Entry 8WHX (electron microscopy, 2.80 A resolution); this record covers chains E and A of the 50 polymer chains in the assembly.

== Chain E ==
Name: 50S ribosomal protein L2
From: Mycolicibacterium smegmatis MC2 155
UniProt: A0QSD4 (RL2_MYCS2); numbering as in UniProt (aligned over 1-278)
Amino-acid sequence (278 residues; numbered 1 to 278; the number before each row is that of its first residue):
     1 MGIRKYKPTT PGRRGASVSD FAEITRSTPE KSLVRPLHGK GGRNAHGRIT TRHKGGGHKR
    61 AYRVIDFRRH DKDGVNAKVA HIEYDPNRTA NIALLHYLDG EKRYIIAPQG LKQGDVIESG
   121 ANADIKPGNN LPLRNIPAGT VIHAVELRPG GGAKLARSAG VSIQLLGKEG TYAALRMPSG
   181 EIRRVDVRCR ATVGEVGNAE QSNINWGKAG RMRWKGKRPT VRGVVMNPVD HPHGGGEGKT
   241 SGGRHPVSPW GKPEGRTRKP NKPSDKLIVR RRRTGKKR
Not modelled in the structure: 1, 277-278

== Chain A ==
Molecule: 23S rRNA
From: Mycolicibacterium smegmatis MC2 155
Sequence (3119 nucleotides; row label = number of the first residue in the row):
     2 AAGUGUUUAA GGGCGCAUGG UGGAUGCCUU GGCACUGGGA GCCGAUGAAG GACGUAGGAG
    62 GCUGCGAUAA GCCUCGGGGA GCUGUCAACC GAGCGUUGAU CCGAGGAUGU CCGAAUGGGG
   122 AAACCCGGCA CGAGUGAUGU CGUGUCACCA GGCGCUGAAU AUAUAGGCGU CUGGGGGGAA
   182 CGCGGGGAAG UGAAACAUCU CAGUACCCGU AGGAAGAGAA AACAAAAUGU GAUUCCGUGA
   242 GUAGUGGCGA GCGAAAGCGG AGGAUGGCUA AACCGUAUGC AUGUGAUACC GGGUAGGGGU
   302 UGUGUGUGCG GGGUUGUGGG ACCUAUCUUU CCGGCUCUAC CUGGCUGGAG GGCAGUGAGA
   362 AAAUGUUGUG GUUAGCGGAA AUGGCUUGGG AUGGCCUGCC GUAGACGGUG AGAGCCCGGU
   422 ACGUGAAAAC CCGACGUCUG UCUUGAUGGU GUUCCCGAGU AGCAGCGGGC CCGUGGAAUC
   482 UGCUGUGAAU CUGCCGGGAC CACCCGGUAA GCCUGAAUAC UUCCCAGUGA CCGAUAGCGG
   542 AUUAGUACCG UGAGGGAAUG GUGAAAAGUA CCCCGGGAGG GGAGUGAAAG AGUACCUGAA
   602 ACCGUGCGCU UACAAUCCGU CAGAGCCCUC GACGUGUCGU GGGGUGAUGG CGUGCCUUUU
   662 GAAGAAUGAG CCUGCGAGUC AGGGACAUGU CGCGAGGUUA ACCCGGGUGG GGUAGCCGCA
   722 GCGAAAGCGA GUCUGAAUAG GGCGUAUCCA CACAAGAGUG UGUGGUGUAG UGGUGUGUUC
   782 UGGACCCGAA GCGGAGUGAU CUACCCAUGG CCAGGGUGAA GCGCGGGUAA GACCGCGUGG
   842 AGGCCCGAAC CCACUUAGGU UGAAGACUGA GGGGAUGAGC UGUGGGUAGG GGUGAAAGGC
   902 CAAUCAAACU CCGUGAUAGC UGGUUCUCCC CGAAAUGCAU UUAGGUGCAG CGUCGCAUGU
   962 UUCUUGCCGG AGGUAGAGCU ACUGGAUGGC CGAUGGGCCC CACAGGGUUA CUGACGUCAG
  1022 CCAAACUCCG AAUGCCGGUA AGUCCAAGAG UGCGGCAGUG AGACGGCGGG GGAUAAGCUC
  1082 CGUGCGUCGA GAGGGAAACA GCCCAGAUCG CCGGCUAAGG CCCCUAAGCG UGUGCUAAGU
  1142 GGAAAAGGAU GUGCAGUCGC GAAGACAACC AGGAGGUUGG CUUAGAAGCA GCCACCCUUG
  1202 AAAGAGUGCG UAAUAGCUCA CUGGUCAAGU GAUUGUGCGC CGAUAAUGUA GCGGGGCUCA
  1262 AGCACACCGC CGAAGCCGCG GCAGCCAACG UGUUGGCUGG GUAGGGGAGC GUCCUGCAUC
  1322 CGGUGAAGCC GCCGAGUGAU CGAGUGGUGG AGGGUGUGGG AGUGAGAAUG CAGGCAUGAG
  1382 UAGCGAUUAG GCAAGUGAGA ACCUUGCCCG CCGAAAGACC AAGGGUUCCU GGGCCAGGCC
  1442 AGUCCGCCCA GGGUGAGUCG GGACCUAAGG CGAGGCCGAC AGGCGUAGUC GAUGGACAAC
  1502 GGGUUGAUAU UCCCGUACCC GUGUAUGUGC GUCCAUGAUG AAUCAGCGGU ACUAACCAUC
  1562 CAAAACCACC GUGACCGCAC CUUUCGGGGU GUGGCGUUGG UGGGGCUGCA UGGGACCUUC
  1622 GUUGGUAGUA GUCAAGCGAU GGGGUGACGC AGGAAGGUAG CCGUACCGGU CAGUGGUAAU
  1682 ACCGGGGUAA GCCUGUAGGG AGUCAGAUAG GUAAAUCCGU CUGGCAUAUA UCCUGAGAGG
  1742 UGAUGCAUAG CCGAGUGAGG CGAAUUCGGU GAUCCUAUGC UGCCGAGAAA AGCCUCUAGC
  1802 GAGGACAUAC ACGGCCCGUA CCCCAAACCA ACACAGGUGG UCAGGUAGAG AAUACUAAGG
  1862 CGUACGAGUG AACUAUGGUU AAGGAACUCG GCAAAAUGCC CCCGUAACUU CGGGAGAAGG
  1922 GGGACCCACA UGGCGUGUAA GCCUUUACGG CCCAAGCGUG AGUGGGUGGC ACAAACCAGU
  1982 GAGAAGCGAC UGUUUACUAA AAACACAGGU CCGUGCGAAG UCGCAAGACG AUGUAUACGG
  2042 ACUGACGCCU GCCCGGUGCU GGAAGGUUAA GAGGACCCGU UAACUCCCUU UGGGGGUGAA
  2102 GCGGAGAAUU UAAGCCCCAG UAAACGGCGG UGGUAACUAU AACCAUCCUA AGGUAGCGAA
  2162 AUUCCUUGUC GGGUAAGUUC CGACCUGCAC GAAUGGCGUA ACGACUUCUC AACUGUCUCA
  2222 ACCAUAGACU CGGCGAAAUU GCACUACGAG UAAAGAUGCU CGUUACGCGC GGCAGGACGA
  2282 AAAGACCCCG GGACCUUCAC UACAACUUGG UAUUGGUGCU CGAUACGGUU UGUGUAGGAU
  2342 AGGUGGGAGA CUGUGAAGCU CACACGCCAG UGUGGGUGGA GUCGUUGUUG AAAUACCACU
  2402 CUGAUCGUAU UGGGCCUCUA ACCUCGGACC GUAUAUCCGG UUCAGGGACA GUGCCUGGUG
  2462 GGUAGUUUAA CUGGGGCGGU UGCCUCCUAA AAUGUAACGG AGGCGCCCAA AGGUUCCCUC
  2522 AACCUGGACG GCAAUCAGGU GUUGAGUGUA AGUGCACAAG GGAGCUUGAC UGCGAGACGG
  2582 ACAUGUCGAG CAGGGACGAA AGUCGGGACU AGUGAUCCGG CACCUCUGAG UGGAAGGGGU
  2642 GUCGCUCAAC GGAUAAAAGG UACCCCGGGG AUAACAGGCU GAUCUUCCCC AAGAGUCCAU
  2702 AUCGACGGGA UGGUUUGGCA CCUCGAUGUC GGCUCGUCGC AUCCUGGGGC UGGAGCAGGU
  2762 CCCAAGGGUU GGGCUGUUCG CCCAUUAAAG CGGCACGCGA GCUGGGUUUA GAACGUCGUG
  2822 AGACAGUUCG GUCUCUAUCC GCCGCGCGCG UCAGAAGCUU GAGGAAACCU GUCCCUAGUA
  2882 CGAGAGGACC GGGACGGACG AACCUCUGGU AUACCAGUUG UCCCACCAGG GGCACGGCUG
  2942 GAUAGCCACG UUCGGACAGG AUAACCGCUG AAAGCAUCUA AGCGGGAAAC CUCUUCCAAG
  3002 ACCAGGCUUC UCACCCUCUA GGAGGGAUAA GGCCCCCCGC AGACCACGGG AUUGAUAGAC
  3062 CAGACCUGGA AGCCUAGUAA UAGGUGCAGG GAACUGGCAC UAACCGGCCG AAAACUUAC
Not modelled in the structure: 1171-1222, 1563-1604, 2697-2701

== Interface between chain E and chain A ==
Contacting residue pairs - 268 pairs, chain E then chain A:
  Arg4(E) with A821(A), sugar contact; C1785(A), salt bridge to the phosphate
  Lys7(E) with A820(A), phosphate contact; A821(A), salt bridge to the phosphate
  Pro8(E) with C1912(A), phosphate contact; G1913(A), base contact
  Thr9(E) with A820(A), sugar contact; G1913(A), sugar contact
  Thr10(E) with G843(A), phosphate contact; G844(A), hydrogen bond to the phosphate; C845(A), sugar contact
  Pro11(E) with A1990(A), hydrogen bond to the base; C1991(A), base contact
  Gly12(E) with G844(A), phosphate contact
  Arg13(E) with A842(A), hydrogen bond to the sugar; G843(A), sugar contact; G844(A), phosphate contact
  Arg14(E) with U1911(A), hydrogen bond to the sugar; G1913(A), hydrogen bond to the base
  Val18(E) with G1786(A), phosphate contact
  Phe21(E) with C1785(A), phosphate contact; A1787(A), base contact
  Ser27(E) with A1787(A), base contact
  Lys31(E) with U1646(A), salt bridge to the phosphate; G1647(A), hydrogen bond to the base; A1648(A), sugar contact
  Ser32(E) with G1645(A), phosphate contact
  Pro36(E) with A1789(A), sugar contact; A1790(A), sugar contact
  His38(E) with A808(A), phosphate contact; G1470(A), salt bridge to the phosphate
  Gly39(E) with C807(A), sugar contact; A808(A), hydrogen bond to the phosphate
  Lys40(E) with C806(A), sugar contact; C2030(A), salt bridge to the phosphate; G2031(A), phosphate contact
  Gly41(E) with C806(A), sugar contact
  Gly42(E) with C2030(A), sugar contact
  Arg43(E) with C805(A), hydrogen bond to the sugar; C806(A), hydrogen bond to the sugar; G887(A), base contact; C2030(A), sugar contact
  Asn44(E) with C2023(A), hydrogen bond to the base; G2028(A), base contact; A2029(A), hydrogen bond to the base; C2030(A), sugar contact
  Ala45(E) with G1486(A), phosphate contact; A2029(A), hydrogen bond to the sugar
  His46(E) with U888(A), sugar contact; C2023(A), hydrogen bond to the sugar; G2024(A), sugar contact; G2028(A), base contact
  Gly47(E) with G887(A), sugar contact; U888(A), sugar contact
  Arg48(E) with U888(A), hydrogen bond to the phosphate; A889(A), salt bridge to the phosphate; G890(A), salt bridge to the phosphate; G892(A), sugar contact; G893(A), sugar contact; U894(A), phosphate contact; C2023(A), hydrogen bond to the phosphate; G2024(A), salt bridge to the phosphate
  Ile49(E) with U894(A), hydrogen bond to the phosphate; G895(A), phosphate contact
  Thr50(E) with G2021(A), base contact; U2022(A), base contact; C2023(A), sugar contact; C2030(A), hydrogen bond to the sugar
  Thr51(E) with G2021(A), hydrogen bond to the base; C2030(A), base contact; G2031(A), hydrogen bond to the sugar
  Arg52(E) with G2041(A), salt bridge to the phosphate; A2042(A), salt bridge to the phosphate
  His53(E) with G2041(A), salt bridge to the phosphate
  Lys54(E) with G2031(A), phosphate contact; A2032(A), salt bridge to the phosphate; G2040(A), salt bridge to the phosphate
  Gly55(E) with C806(A), phosphate contact; C807(A), phosphate contact
  Gly56(E) with C806(A), phosphate contact; C807(A), hydrogen bond to the phosphate
  His58(E) with G1786(A), base contact; A1787(A), sugar contact; G1788(A), base contact
  Lys59(E) with U809(A), salt bridge to the phosphate; A1787(A), sugar contact; G1788(A), phosphate contact; A1789(A), sugar contact
  Arg60(E) with A1787(A), salt bridge to the phosphate; G1788(A), sugar contact
  Ala61(E) with G1788(A), hydrogen bond to the phosphate
  Tyr62(E) with U2033(A), stacking on the base; G2034(A), hydrogen bond to the phosphate
  Arg63(E) with A1787(A), hydrogen bond to the sugar; G1788(A), salt bridge to the phosphate
  Arg68(E) with G2428(A), phosphate contact; A2429(A), salt bridge to the phosphate
  Lys78(E) with C1722(A), phosphate contact
  Tyr84(E) with A1787(A), stacking on the base
  Pro86(E) with A1787(A), sugar contact; G1788(A), phosphate contact
  Asn87(E) with G2034(A), sugar contact
  Arg88(E) with G2034(A), salt bridge to the phosphate; U2035(A), salt bridge to the phosphate
  Thr89(E) with A2038(A), phosphate contact
  His96(E) with U1721(A), phosphate contact
  Tyr97(E) with U1721(A), sugar contact
  Leu98(E) with U1721(A), sugar contact
  Asp99(E) with G1711(A), base contact; G1720(A), hydrogen bond to the base
  Gly100(E) with G1720(A), hydrogen bond to the sugar; U1721(A), sugar contact
  Glu101(E) with G1711(A), hydrogen bond to the sugar
  Lys102(E) with G1720(A), phosphate contact; U1721(A), salt bridge to the phosphate
  Leu147(E) with C2017(A), sugar contact
  Arg148(E) with U2425(A), hydrogen bond to the sugar; G2427(A), salt bridge to the phosphate
  Pro149(E) with G2427(A), sugar contact
  Gly150(E) with G2427(A), sugar contact; G2428(A), sugar contact
  Gly151(E) with G2427(A), hydrogen bond to the sugar
  Lys154(E) with C2017(A), sugar contact; G2018(A), salt bridge to the phosphate; U2035(A), hydrogen bond to the sugar
  Leu155(E) with G2016(A), base contact; U2035(A), sugar contact
  Ala156(E) with U2035(A), hydrogen bond to the sugar; A2036(A), hydrogen bond to the phosphate
  Arg157(E) with G2034(A), salt bridge to the phosphate; U2035(A), salt bridge to the phosphate; A2036(A), hydrogen bond to the phosphate
  Ser158(E) with U2035(A), phosphate contact; A2036(A), hydrogen bond to the phosphate; U2037(A), hydrogen bond to the sugar; A2038(A), sugar contact
  Ala159(E) with U2037(A), hydrogen bond to the sugar
  Gly160(E) with U2037(A), base contact
  Val161(E) with A2036(A), phosphate contact; U2037(A), phosphate contact
  Tyr172(E) with G2447(A), phosphate contact
  Met177(E) with G2016(A), base contact
  Pro178(E) with G2016(A), base contact; A2036(A), sugar contact
  Ser179(E) with G2016(A), hydrogen bond to the base; A2036(A), hydrogen bond to the sugar
  Glu181(E) with G2016(A), hydrogen bond to the sugar
  Arg183(E) with G2016(A), hydrogen bond to the phosphate; C2017(A), salt bridge to the phosphate
  Arg188(E) with G2446(A), salt bridge to the phosphate
  Ala199(E) with U2037(A), hydrogen bond to the base
  Gln201(E) with U2037(A), hydrogen bond to the phosphate; A2038(A), hydrogen bond to the phosphate
  Ser202(E) with U2037(A), hydrogen bond to the base
  Ile204(E) with G2009(A), phosphate contact
  Asn205(E) with A2008(A), hydrogen bond to the sugar; G2009(A), sugar contact
  Trp206(E) with A2008(A), phosphate contact; G2009(A), hydrogen bond to the phosphate
  Gly207(E) with A2008(A), hydrogen bond to the sugar
  Lys208(E) with G844(A), salt bridge to the phosphate; A879(A), salt bridge to the phosphate; A2008(A), sugar contact
  Ala209(E) with G844(A), hydrogen bond to the base; A879(A), base contact; C2007(A), sugar contact; A2008(A), sugar contact
  Gly210(E) with G844(A), hydrogen bond to the base; A879(A), sugar contact
  Arg211(E) with G1786(A), salt bridge to the phosphate
  Met212(E) with A2008(A), phosphate contact
  Arg213(E) with A879(A), hydrogen bond to the base; A896(A), base contact
  Trp214(E) with A879(A), hydrogen bond to the phosphate; G1786(A), stacking on the base
  Arg218(E) with C805(A), phosphate contact; C806(A), salt bridge to the phosphate; G895(A), salt bridge to the phosphate; A896(A), salt bridge to the phosphate
  Pro219(E) with A896(A), sugar contact; A2006(A), phosphate contact; C2007(A), phosphate contact
  Thr220(E) with A2006(A), sugar contact; C2007(A), hydrogen bond to the phosphate
  Val221(E) with A896(A), sugar contact; A897(A), base contact; A2006(A), phosphate contact
  Arg222(E) with C2005(A), salt bridge to the phosphate; A2006(A), salt bridge to the phosphate; C2043(A), phosphate contact; U2044(A), salt bridge to the phosphate; G2045(A), hydrogen bond to the base
  Gly223(E) with C2043(A), hydrogen bond to the phosphate
  Val224(E) with C2043(A), hydrogen bond to the phosphate; U2044(A), phosphate contact
  Val225(E) with A897(A), hydrogen bond to the sugar; C2005(A), phosphate contact
  Met226(E) with A897(A), base contact
  Asn227(E) with G899(A), sugar contact
  Pro228(E) with C2296(A), sugar contact; U2297(A), phosphate contact; A2822(A), phosphate contact
  Val229(E) with G899(A), base contact
  Asp230(E) with G895(A), hydrogen bond to the base; A897(A), base contact
  His231(E) with A2042(A), salt bridge to the phosphate
  His233(E) with A2042(A), hydrogen bond to the phosphate; C2043(A), salt bridge to the phosphate
  Gly235(E) with A2822(A), phosphate contact
  Gly236(E) with A2822(A), hydrogen bond to the phosphate; G2823(A), hydrogen bond to the phosphate
  Glu237(E) with G2823(A), hydrogen bond to the base; A2824(A), phosphate contact
  Gly238(E) with A2814(A), phosphate contact; C2815(A), phosphate contact
  Lys239(E) with U2195(A), base contact; G2196(A), phosphate contact; A2814(A), phosphate contact; C2815(A), hydrogen bond to the phosphate
  Thr240(E) with U2195(A), hydrogen bond to the sugar
  Ser241(E) with C2126(A), phosphate contact; G2127(A), hydrogen bond to the phosphate; U2195(A), sugar contact
  Gly243(E) with U2820(A), hydrogen bond to the sugar; G2821(A), sugar contact
  Arg244(E) with C2126(A), sugar contact; U2298(A), salt bridge to the phosphate; G2463(A), salt bridge to the phosphate
  His245(E) with U2058(A), hydrogen bond to the base; G2059(A), sugar contact; C2126(A), sugar contact
  Pro246(E) with A2125(A), sugar contact
  Val247(E) with A2042(A), sugar contact
  Ser248(E) with G2041(A), sugar contact
  Pro249(E) with G2041(A), phosphate contact; A2042(A), phosphate contact
  Trp250(E) with U2022(A), sugar contact; C2023(A), phosphate contact
  Lys252(E) with U2022(A), phosphate contact
  Glu254(E) with C2013(A), sugar contact; G2041(A), base contact; C2060(A), sugar contact
  Gly255(E) with G2014(A), sugar contact; C2060(A), phosphate contact; U2061(A), phosphate contact
  Arg256(E) with G2014(A), salt bridge to the phosphate; U2061(A), hydrogen bond to the sugar; G2062(A), salt bridge to the phosphate
  Thr257(E) with G2014(A), hydrogen bond to the sugar; U2015(A), phosphate contact; A2020(A), hydrogen bond to the sugar; G2021(A), phosphate contact
  Arg258(E) with U2015(A), hydrogen bond to the phosphate; G2016(A), salt bridge to the phosphate; C2017(A), salt bridge to the phosphate
  Lys259(E) with G2452(A), salt bridge to the phosphate
  Asn261(E) with U2309(A), phosphate contact
  Lys262(E) with C2017(A), salt bridge to the phosphate
  Ser264(E) with C2017(A), hydrogen bond to the phosphate
  Lys266(E) with G2447(A), phosphate contact; G2448(A), salt bridge to the phosphate
  Ile268(E) with G2016(A), sugar contact
  Arg271(E) with U2015(A), salt bridge to the phosphate; G2016(A), salt bridge to the phosphate
  Arg272(E) with G2014(A), salt bridge to the phosphate; U2015(A), salt bridge to the phosphate; A2036(A), base contact
  Thr274(E) with C2013(A), hydrogen bond to the phosphate
Other interface residues (no listed pair), chain E (144 interface residues in all): Tyr6, Ser19, Pro29, Arg35, Leu37, Phe67, Asn198, Pro232, Gly234, Gly251, Pro260
Other interface residues (no listed pair), chain A (121 interface residues in all): A898, A908, A1469, C1485, G1650, C1784, A2019, C2039, A2046, A2201, A2306, U2308, A2445, G2462

== Summary ==
Chain E and chain A form an interface of 144 and 121 residues respectively, with 71 hydrogen bonds, 50 salt
bridges and 3 aromatic stacking contacts. Polar pairs include Pro11(E)-A1990(A), Arg14(E)-G1913(A) and
Lys31(E)-G1647(A).
Chain E is 50S ribosomal protein L2 and chain A is 23S rRNA, both from Mycolicibacterium smegmatis MC2 155;
the structure, Cryo- EM structure of Mycobacterium smegmatis 70S ribosome and RafH, was determined by electron
microscopy, deposited together with 8WHY, 8WI7, 8WI8, 8WI9, 8WIB, 8WIC, 8WID and 8WIF.
